PDB entry 8PKI | electron microscopy, 2.58 A resolution | chains I and K of the 11 polymer chains in the assembly

[Chain I]
Molecule: 153-nt DNA strand
Organism: synthetic construct
Sequence (153 nucleotides; row label = number of the first residue in the row; numbers below 1 keep their minus sign (DA-3 is residue -3)):
    -3 ATCCTGGAGA ATCCCGGTGC CGAGGCCGCT CAATTGGTCG TAGACAGCTC TAGCACCGCT
    57 TAAACGCACG TACGCGCTGT CCCCCGCGTT TTAACCGCCA AGGGGATTAC TCCCTAGTCT
   117 CCAGGCACGT TCAAGGCCAA TACATCCTGT GAT
Unresolved in the structure: -3 to 0, 138-149

[Chain K]
Name: Nuclear receptor subfamily 5 group A member 2
Organism: Homo sapiens
Reference sequence: O00482 (NR5A2_HUMAN), isoform O00482-2; residues 85-178 here correspond to UniProt positions 39-132 (UniProt number = residue number - 46)
Chain sequence (94 residues; each row starts with the number of its first residue):
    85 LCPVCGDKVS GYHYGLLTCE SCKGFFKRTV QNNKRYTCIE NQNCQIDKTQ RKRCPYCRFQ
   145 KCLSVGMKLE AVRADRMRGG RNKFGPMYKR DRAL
Unresolved in the structure: 123-130
Ion coordination: Zn2+: Cys86, Cys89, Cys103, Cys106
From the paper describing this entry:
  - binding site for the 153-nt DNA strand (chain I): Arg162
  - mutagenesis - R162A: decreased binding to DNA
  - mutagenesis - D159A, R162A: decreased binding to nucleosome
  - mutagenesis - D159A: unchanged binding to naked DNA
  - mutagenesis - D159A: unchanged binding to endogenous DNA sequence

[Interface between chain I and chain K]
Pairs across the interface (21; chain I residue first):
  DC128(I) - Arg165(K)  hydrogen bond to the base
  DA129(I) - Tyr96(K)  phosphate contact
  DA130(I) - Tyr96(K)  phosphate contact
  DA130(I) - His97(K)  phosphate contact
  DA130(I) - Tyr98(K)  hydrogen bond to the phosphate
  DA130(I) - Lys107(K)  base contact
  DA130(I) - Arg157(K)  sugar contact
  DA130(I) - Asn166(K)  hydrogen bond to the phosphate
  DA130(I) - Tyr172(K)  hydrogen bond to the phosphate
  DG131(I) - Tyr98(K)  hydrogen bond to the phosphate
  DG131(I) - Lys107(K)  hydrogen bond to the base
  DG131(I) - Lys111(K)  base contact
  DG131(I) - Val156(K)  phosphate contact
  DG131(I) - Arg157(K)  hydrogen bond to the phosphate
  DG131(I) - Arg160(K)  sugar contact
  DG131(I) - Met161(K)  sugar contact
  DG131(I) - Arg162(K)  hydrogen bond to the base
  DG132(I) - Lys111(K)  hydrogen bond to the base
  DG132(I) - Gln115(K)  phosphate contact
  DG132(I) - Arg160(K)  salt bridge to the phosphate
  DG132(I) - Arg162(K)  sugar contact
Also at the interface, not in a pair above, chain I (7 interface residues in all): DT127, DC133
Also at the interface, not in a pair above, chain K (15 interface residues in all): Ala155

[In short]
Chain I and chain K form an interface of 7 and 15 residues respectively; the contacts include 9 hydrogen bonds
and 1 salt bridge. Polar pairs include DC128(I)-Arg165(K), DG131(I)-Lys107(K) and DG131(I)-Arg162(K). The
paper reports a binding site for the 153-nt DNA strand (chain I) at Arg162(K); D159A and R162A of chain K
reduce binding to nucleosome.
Chain I is a 153-nt DNA strand (synthetic construct) and chain K is Nuclear receptor subfamily 5 group A
member 2 (Homo sapiens); the structure, Cryo-EM structure of NR5A2-nucleosome complex SHL+5.5, was determined
by electron microscopy together with 8PKJ from the same study.
